PDB entry 8XFF | electron microscopy, 3.16 A resolution | chains C and A of the 5 polymer chains in the assembly

# Chain C
Name: SPR tail tube protein
Source organism: Phage #D
Sequence (264 residues; each row starts with the number of its first residue):
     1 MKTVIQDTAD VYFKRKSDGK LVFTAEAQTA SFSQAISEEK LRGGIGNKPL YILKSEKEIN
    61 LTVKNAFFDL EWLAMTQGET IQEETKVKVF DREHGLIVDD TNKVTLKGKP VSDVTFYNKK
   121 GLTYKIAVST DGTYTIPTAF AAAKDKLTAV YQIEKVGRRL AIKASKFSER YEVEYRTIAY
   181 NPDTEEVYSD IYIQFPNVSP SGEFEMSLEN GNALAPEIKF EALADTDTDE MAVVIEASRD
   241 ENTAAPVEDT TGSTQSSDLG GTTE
Not modelled in the structure: 74-188, 264
Reported in the primary citation:
  - mutagenesis - M231A/V233A/V234A/E236A: decreased catalytic activity with Dsr2(h171a) (chain A)
  - mutagenesis - D249A/T250A/G252A/S253A/T254A/Q255A/S257A: unchanged catalytic activity with Dsr2(h171a) (chain A)

# Chain A
Name: Dsr2(h171a)
Source organism: Bacillus sp. DSM 5850
Sequence (1005 residues; numbered 1 to 1005; the number before each row is that of its first residue):
     1 MVKVDLESKR YGEKLKEVFL MLDNNVVECI KEITESSRNG KLVFFVGAGV STLSDYPQWW
    61 RLVDKYHEEL YGSPKKGNYS SDEYLRIPQI FYNVKGEMAF DGILKDFFQV DKPTNPIHDK
   121 ILAMNPAHVI TTNYDNLIDT ACWKRGKYFS VISAEEDVAN ATSSRYLLKV AGDFRKGFKG
   181 ENVVLKEDDY LNYDQNYPLI SNLMKTIIAT HTIVFIGYGL GDYNINMLLN WVRKLQKDSF
   241 HKPFFIRTDP SPIENETLIY YENKGLRIID AASLIDSNEY DYLERYSAVM DLLIESQENK
   301 FITKDDEVID YIYGKISPLF ALQYIRKIDL KHVFEYDYHF EVNGTVVRHK NKGFGYMERF
   361 FELKESCDER SKLSKKQYER FNALFNFFEK NGVICMAKDA GTLNTSIEIN SLAYHGKYDV
   421 MKKFIEEQSV SIEDDYKKAF FLACLGRWEE SYDLYSNIIL NSIDESNGCV YYLSQINRYR
   481 IYQSITQAVT QFNGLGLLTF GRHYKPFTDE FLARIEREMT NFNIDDLFNG MPFEFQKKYK
   541 ILEFLSDNQF LYDDTVKLFE LTNKVRSEMS EGSYSFGMSS DIVVLLRLYD NLRFLYENCL
   601 WSVSFHEFHQ YIRNSMSLLI EKAEYERTRD IDELGFSFFG KKSGFFMEYY DFVNISRHFK
   661 IDDIKNLERS CSIDKIRFGE QEKIEEYLVG IAEEITKQFS ANGMNVVFYT QFISEAKAAL
   721 YFAKYVKLSE EGLGKIVKAL LFYFPERDLD IGKRYVWLER LTKCNELPKS IISIIDDFLV
   781 LQAEKHIDQN YSEVSSNGLY SRDYGALIKH FEKNFISKRL SEITLCLTQD KQKQIDFLFK
   841 LLPLLSTNAK SHLLSFKSVE NINDLMNGIR IGLIDEFTPE HEELIIEYLE TRKVNYIVEK
   901 EKGIQTFSSN DYMSTFGIWY FLEEINNSKM EEFIGMDDQY DFFVDPENFD YKKFIPSWLK
   961 NYNDKLLGKI AGNKHMKHHV IEVLKERVKN SNDKRYLEIL MNYFI
Not modelled in the structure: 1-22
Reported in the primary citation:
  - mutagenesis - Y71A, Y71A/R86A, Y71A/Y260A, Y71A/R86A/Y260A, Y260A, H349A, Y504A/K505A, Y574A/F576A/G577A, N702A/G703A/M704A, N961A: decreased catalytic activity with SPR tail tube protein (chain C)
  - conformationally variable residues (loop rearrangement): E633 to S643
  - self-association interface (contacts with another copy of this molecule); pairs are residue here / residue on that copy: Y71-T257 (hydrogen bond), R86-Y261
  - mutagenesis - R86A: unchanged catalytic activity with SPR tail tube protein (chain C)
  - mutagenesis - N133A: abolished catalytic activity with SPR tail tube protein (chain C)
  - catalytic residues: N133 (from molecular simulation)

# How chain C and chain A interact
Pairs across the interface (23):
  M1(C) - K641(A)
  D7(C) - F576(A)
  D7(C) - G577(A)  hydrogen bond (side chain-backbone)
  F32(C) - F576(A)
  S33(C) - S575(A)
  S33(C) - F576(A)  hydrogen bond (backbone-backbone)
  Q34(C) - Y574(A)
  Q34(C) - F576(A)
  A35(C) - S573(A)
  I36(C) - G572(A)
  I36(C) - S573(A)
  I36(C) - Y574(A)  hydrogen bond (backbone-backbone)
  I36(C) - F638(A)  hydrophobic
  S37(C) - G572(A)
  E38(C) - G572(A)
  E38(C) - Y574(A)
  E39(C) - S570(A)
  K40(C) - E633(A)  salt bridge
  K40(C) - L634(A)
  P216(C) - S637(A)
  I235(C) - H349(A)
  Q255(C) - L634(A)
  S257(C) - S637(A)
Other interface residues (no listed pair), chain C (19 interface residues in all): T8, K57, I218, R239
Other interface residues (no listed pair), chain A (15 interface residues in all): H339, D632
The authors on this interface:
  - specific contacts: K40(C)-E633(A) (salt bridge)
  - interface residues, chain C: S33(C), I36(C)
  - interface residues, chain A: H349(A), Y574(A), F576(A), G577(A)

# Summary
19 residues of chain C face 15 of chain A across their interface; the contacts include 3 hydrogen bonds and 1
salt bridge. Among the polar pairs are K40(C)-E633(A), D7(C)-G577(A) and S33(C)-F576(A). The paper describes a
salt bridge between K40(C) and E633(A). From the paper: the catalytic residue N133(A); Y71A, Y71A/R86A and
Y71A/Y260A of chain A, among others, reduce catalytic activity with SPR tail tube protein (chain C); 14
substitutions were tested in all.
Here chain C is SPR tail tube protein (Phage #D) and chain A is Dsr2(h171a) (Bacillus sp. DSM 5850). Entry
8XFF (Cryo-EM structure of defence-associatedsirtuin 2 (DSR2) H171A protein in complex with SPR phage tail
tube protein) was determined by electron microscopy together with 8XEW and 8XFE from the same study.
